8JZ7 - chains B and D of the 5 polymer chains in the assembly; structure by electron microscopy, 2.60 A resolution.

== Chain B ==
Protein: Guanine nucleotide-binding protein G(I)/G(S)/G(T) subunit beta-1
Source organism: Homo sapiens
UniProt: P62873 (GBB1_HUMAN); residue numbers follow UniProt; this construct covers 2-340
Chain sequence (356 residues; each row starts with the number of its first residue; numbers below 1 keep their minus sign (Met-15 is residue -15)):
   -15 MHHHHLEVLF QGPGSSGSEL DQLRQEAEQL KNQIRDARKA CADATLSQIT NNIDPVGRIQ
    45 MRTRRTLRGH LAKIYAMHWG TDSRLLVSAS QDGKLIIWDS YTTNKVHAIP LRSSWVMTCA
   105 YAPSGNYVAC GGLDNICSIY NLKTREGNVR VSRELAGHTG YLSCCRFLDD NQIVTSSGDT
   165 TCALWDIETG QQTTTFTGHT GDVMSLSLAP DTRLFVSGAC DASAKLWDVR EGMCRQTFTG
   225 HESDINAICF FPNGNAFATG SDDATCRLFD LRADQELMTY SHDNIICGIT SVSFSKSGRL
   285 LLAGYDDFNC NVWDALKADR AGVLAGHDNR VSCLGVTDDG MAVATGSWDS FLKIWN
Disordered / not traced: -15 to 0
Sequence notes: initiating methionine (-15); expression tag (-14 to 1)
Curated features (UniProtKB/Swiss-Prot):
  - modified residue: Ser2 (N-acetylserine), His266 (Phosphohistidine)
  - natural variant: Leu30 (L30F: In MRD42; uncertain significance), Arg52 (R52G: In MRD42), Gly64 (G64V: In MRD42), Asp76 (D76E: In MRD42; D76G: In MRD42), Gly77 (G77S: In MRD42), Lys78 (K78R: In MRD42), Ile80 (I80N: In MRD42; I80T: In MRD42), His91 (H91R: In MRD42; uncertain significance), Ala92 (A92T: In MRD42), Pro94 (P94S: In MRD42), Leu95 (L95P: In MRD42), Arg96 (R96L: In MRD42), 5 further natural variant entries in UniProt

== Chain D ==
Protein: Guanine nucleotide-binding protein G(i) subunit alpha-1
Source organism: Homo sapiens
UniProt: P63096 (GNAI1_HUMAN); residues 1-354 here = UniProt positions 1-354
Chain sequence (354 residues; row label = number of the first residue in the row):
     1 MGCTLSAEDK AAVERSKMID RNLREDGEKA AREVKLLLLG AGESGKNTIV KQMKIIHEAG
    61 YSEEECKQYK AVVYSNTIQS IIAIIRAMGR LKIDFGDSAR ADDARQLFVL AGAAEEGFMT
   121 AELAGVIKRL WKDSGVQACF NRSREYQLND SAAYYLNDLD RIAQPNYIPT QQDVLRTRVK
   181 TTGIVETHFT FKDLHFKMFD VGAQRSERKK WIHCFEGVTA IIFCVALSDY DLVLAEDEEM
   241 NRMHASMKLF DSICNNKWFT DTSIILFLNK KDLFEEKIKK SPLTICYPEY AGSNTYEEAA
   301 AYIQCQFEDL NKRKDTKEIY THFTCSTDTK NVQFVFDAVT DVIIKNNLKD CGLF
Disordered / not traced: 1, 55-182
Sequence notes: engineered mutation Asn47 (Ser in P63096), Ala203 (Gly in P63096), Ala245 (Glu in P63096), Ser326 (Ala in P63096)
Curated features (UniProtKB/Swiss-Prot):
  - region: Lys35 to Lys46, Thr48 (G1 motif), Asp173 to Thr181 (G2 motif), Phe196 to Gly202, Gln204, Arg205 (G3 motif), Ile265 to Asp272 (G4 motif), Thr324, Cys325, Thr327 to Thr329 (G5 motif)
  - binding site (GTP): Glu43 to Lys46, Thr48, Ser151, Leu175 to Thr181, Asp200 to Gly202, Gln204, Asn269 to Asp272
  - binding site (Mg(2+)): Thr181
  - modified residue: Arg178 (ADP-ribosylarginine), Gln204 (Deamidated glutamine), Cys351 (ADP-ribosylcysteine)
  - lipidation: Gly2 (N-myristoyl glycine), Cys3 (S-palmitoyl cysteine)
  - natural variant: Gly40 (G40C: In NEDHISB; G40R: In NEDHISB), Gly45 (G45D: In NEDHISB), Thr48 (T48I: In NEDHISB; T48K: In NEDHISB), Gln52 (Q52P: In NEDHISB), Ser75 (deletion: In NEDHISB; uncertain significance), Gln172 (deletion: In NEDHISB), Asp173 (D173V: In NEDHISB), Glu186 to Phe189 (deletion: In NEDHISB; uncertain significance), Cys224 (C224Y: In NEDHISB), Lys270 (K270N: In NEDHISB; K270R: In NEDHISB), Asp272 (D272G: In NEDHISB), Val332 (V332E: In NEDHISB; uncertain significance)
  - mutagenesis: Gly42 (G42R: Abolishes switch to an activated conformation and dissociation from beta and gamma subunits upon GTP binding. Abolishes interaction with RGS family members), Glu116 (E116L: Enhances interaction (inactive GDP-bound) with RGS14), Gln147 (Q147L: Enhances interaction (inactive GDP-bound) with RGS14)

== Interface between chain B and chain D ==
Residue-residue contacts (35; chain B residue first):
  Gly53(B) with Leu23(D)
  Leu55(B) with Leu23(D); Gly27(D)
  Lys57(B) with His213(D); Glu216(D), salt bridge
  Asp76(B) with Asp26(D)
  Lys78(B) with Asp26(D), salt bridge
  Ile80(B) with Leu23(D), hydrophobic
  Asn88(B) with Ala12(D); Val13(D); Ser16(D)
  Lys89(B) with Ser16(D), hydrogen bond (backbone-side chain); Ile19(D); Asp20(D), salt bridge
  Val90(B) with Arg15(D), hydrogen bond (backbone-side chain)
  His91(B) with Arg15(D)
  Trp99(B) with Glu186(D), hydrogen bond; Cys214(D); Phe215(D), hydrophobic
  Leu117(B) with Ile184(D); Gln204(D)
  Asn119(B) with Gly183(D)
  Gly144(B) with Gln204(D)
  Tyr145(B) with Gln204(D); Ser206(D); Lys210(D)
  Asp186(B) with Glu207(D), hydrogen bond (side chain-backbone)
  Met188(B) with Lys210(D)
  Cys204(B) with Glu207(D), hydrogen bond; Lys210(D)
  Asp228(B) with Lys209(D), salt bridge; Lys210(D), salt bridge
  Asn230(B) with Lys210(D)
  Asp246(B) with Lys209(D), salt bridge; Lys210(D), salt bridge
Interface residues without a listed pair, chain B (30 interface residues in all): Arg52, Tyr59, Thr87, Ala92, Met101, Asp118, Thr143, Arg314, Trp332
Interface residues without a listed pair, chain D (24 interface residues in all): Phe199, Trp211, Trp258

== Overview ==
30 residues of chain B face 24 of chain D across their interface, with 5 hydrogen bonds and 7 salt bridges.
Polar pairs include Lys57(B)-Glu216(D), Lys78(B)-Asp26(D) and Lys89(B)-Asp20(D). Curated annotation (UniProt)
lists 21 GTP-binding residues, Mg2+-binding residue Thr181(D) and 3 mutagenesis sites on chain D.
Chain B is Guanine nucleotide-binding protein G(I)/G(S)/G(T) subunit beta-1 and chain D is Guanine
nucleotide-binding protein G(i) subunit alpha-1, both from Homo sapiens; the structure, Cryo-EM structure of
MK-6892-bound HCAR2 in complex with Gi protein, was determined by electron microscopy.
